Entry 1W5Z (X-ray diffraction, 1.86 A resolution); this record covers chain A.

# Chain A
Name: Phenylethylamine oxidase
Organism: Arthrobacter globiformis
Notes: EC 1.4.3.6
UniProtKB: P46881 (PAOX_ARTGO); numbering as in UniProt (aligned over 3-638)
Sequence (646 residues; each row starts with the number of its first residue):
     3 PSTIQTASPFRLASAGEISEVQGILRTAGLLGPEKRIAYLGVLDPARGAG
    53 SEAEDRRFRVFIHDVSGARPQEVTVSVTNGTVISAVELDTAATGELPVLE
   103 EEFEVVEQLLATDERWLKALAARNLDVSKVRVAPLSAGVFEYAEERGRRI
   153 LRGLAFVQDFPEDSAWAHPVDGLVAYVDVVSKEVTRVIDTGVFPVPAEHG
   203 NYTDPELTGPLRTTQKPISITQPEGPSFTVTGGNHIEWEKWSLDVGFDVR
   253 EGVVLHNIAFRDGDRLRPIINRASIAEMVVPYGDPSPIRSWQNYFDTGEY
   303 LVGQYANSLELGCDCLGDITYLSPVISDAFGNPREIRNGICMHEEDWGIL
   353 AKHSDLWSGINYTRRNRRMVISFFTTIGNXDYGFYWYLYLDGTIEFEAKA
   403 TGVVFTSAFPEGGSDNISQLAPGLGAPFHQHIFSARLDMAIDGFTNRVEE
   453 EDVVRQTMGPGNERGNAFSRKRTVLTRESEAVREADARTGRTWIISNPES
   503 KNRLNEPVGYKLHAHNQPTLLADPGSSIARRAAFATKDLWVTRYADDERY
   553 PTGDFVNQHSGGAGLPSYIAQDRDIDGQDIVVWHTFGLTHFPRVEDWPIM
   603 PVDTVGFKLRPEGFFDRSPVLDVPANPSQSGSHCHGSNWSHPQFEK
Not modelled in the structure: 3-8, 630-648
Modified residues: 3TY (3-(Phenylhydrazono)-L-tyrosine) at position 382
Curated features (UniProtKB/Swiss-Prot):
  - active site: D298 (Proton acceptor)
  - binding site (substrate): Y296 to Y307, I379 to N381, D383, Y384
  - binding site (Cu cation): H431, H433, H592
Disulfides: C317-C343
Bound ions: Cu ion: H431, H433, H592; Na+: D440, M441, D581, I582
From the paper describing this entry:
  - conformationally variable residues (loop rearrangement, order/disorder transition, side-chain flip): L101 to V108, P136, L137, Y296, H592
  - contacts within the chain: E106-Q110 (hydrogen bond), L137-Y296
  - Cu ion coordination: H592
  - catalytic residues: D298 (citing earlier work)

# In short
H431, H433 and H592 form the Cu ion site. The Na+ site is built by D440, M441, D581 and I582. From UniProt:
active-site residue D298, 17 substrate-binding residues and 3 Cu cation-binding residues. From the paper: the
catalytic residue D298; Cu ion coordination by H592.
Chain A is Phenylethylamine oxidase (Arthrobacter globiformis); the structure, AGAO covalent complex with
Benzylhydrazine, was determined by X-ray diffraction together with 1W4N from the same study.
